5ZWN - chains P and b of the 20 polymer chains in the assembly; structure by electron microscopy, 3.40 A resolution.

== Chain P ==
Molecule: U1 snRNA
Organism: Saccharomyces cerevisiae S288c
Sequence (568 nucleotides; row label = number of the first residue in the row):
     1 AUACUUACCUUAAGAUAUCAGAGGAGAUCAAGAAGUCCUACUGAUCAAAC
    51 AUGCGCUUCCAAUAGUAGAAGGACGUUAAGCAUUUAUCAUUGAACUAUAA
   101 UUGUUCAUUGAAGUCAUUGAUGCAAACUCCUUGGUCACACACACAUACGG
   151 CGCGGAAGGCGUGUUUGCUGACGUUUCCAUUCCCUUGUUUCAAUCAUUGG
   201 UUAAUCCCUUGAUUCCUUUGGGGAUUUUUGGGUUAAACUGAUUUUUGGGG
   251 CCCUUUGUUUCUUCUGCCUGGAGAAGUUUGACACCAAAUUCAAAUUGGUG
   301 UUAGGGGAGCUGGGGCCUUUCAAAAGAGAGCUUUGUAGAGGCAUUCUUUU
   351 UGACUACUUUUCUCUAGCGUGCCAUUUUAGUUUUUGACGGCAGAUUCGAA
   401 UGAACUUAAGUUUAUGAUGAAGGUAUGGCUGUUGAGAUUAUUUGGUCGGG
   451 AUUGUAGUUUGAAGAUGUGCUCUUUUGAGCAGUCUCAACUUUGCUCGUUC
   501 CCGUUAUGGGAAAAAUUUUGGAAGGUCUUGGUAGGAACGGGUGGAUCUUA
   551 UAAUUUUUGAUUUAUUUU
Not modelled in the structure: 26-32, 98-102, 145-148, 210-227, 328-329, 363-366, 389-392, 407-408, 422-430, 448-449, 469-480, 497-512, 566-568

== Chain b ==
Molecule: Small nuclear ribonucleoprotein Sm D1
Organism: Saccharomyces cerevisiae S288c
Reference sequence: Q02260 (SMD1_YEAST); residue numbers follow UniProt; this construct covers 1-146
Sequence (146 residues; numbered 1 to 146; the number before each row is that of its first residue):
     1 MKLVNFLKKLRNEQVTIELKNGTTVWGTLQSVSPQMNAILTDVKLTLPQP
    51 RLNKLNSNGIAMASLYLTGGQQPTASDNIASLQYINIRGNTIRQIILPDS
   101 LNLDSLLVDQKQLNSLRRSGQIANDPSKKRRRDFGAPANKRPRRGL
Not modelled in the structure: 120-146
Swiss-Prot annotation at these positions:
  - motif: Lys128 to Arg144 (Nuclear localization signal)

== How chain P and chain b interact ==
Residue-residue contacts - 21 pairs, chain P then chain b:
  C19(P) with Gln110(b), phosphate contact
  G35(P) with Arg117(b), sugar contact; Arg118(b), phosphate contact; Ser119(b), sugar contact
  U36(P) with Arg118(b), phosphate contact
  C547(P) with Pro34(b), phosphate contact
  U548(P) with Pro34(b), phosphate contact
  U556(P) with Arg88(b), sugar contact
  U557(P) with Gln35(b), base contact; Asn37(b), base contact; Arg88(b), base contact; Gly89(b), base contact; Asn90(b), phosphate contact
  U558(P) with Val4(b), base contact; Met36(b), base contact
  G559(P) with Lys20(b), base contact; Arg93(b), base contact
  U562(P) with Lys20(b), base contact; Asn21(b), base contact; Asn58(b), sugar contact
  U563(P) with Ser57(b), phosphate contact
Also at the interface, not in a pair above, chain P (14 interface residues in all): U18, U549, U561
Also at the interface, not in a pair above, chain b (23 interface residues in all): Lys2, Asn5, Gly22, Asn56, Gly59, Ile60

== In short ==
14 residues of chain P face 23 of chain b across their interface.
Here chain P is U1 snRNA and chain b is Small nuclear ribonucleoprotein Sm D1, both from Saccharomyces
cerevisiae S288c. Entry 5ZWN (Cryo-EM structure of the yeast pre-B complex at an average resolution of 3.3
angstrom (Part II ...) was determined by electron microscopy (same publication as 5ZWM and 5ZWO).
